Entry 4JMF (X-ray diffraction, 2.10 A resolution); this record covers chains A and B of the 3 polymer chains in the assembly.

== Chain A ==
Molecule: Exoenzyme T
Source organism: Pseudomonas aeruginosa
Reference sequence: Q9I788 (Q9I788_PSEAE); residues 28-77 here = UniProt positions 28-77
Amino-acid sequence (50 residues; numbered 28 to 77; the number before each row is that of its first residue):
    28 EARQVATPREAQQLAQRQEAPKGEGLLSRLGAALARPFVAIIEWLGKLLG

== Chain B ==
Molecule: Probable chaperone
Source organism: Pseudomonas aeruginosa
Reference sequence: G3XD93 (G3XD93_PSEAE); residues 1-116 here = UniProt positions 1-116
Amino-acid sequence (116 residues; row label = number of the first residue in the row):
     1 MNPLYRAAIHQLFLALDLPTPNDEESVLSLQVGPHLCHLAEHPTDHLLMF
    51 TRLEGQGDATANEQNLFSQDPCKPILGRDPESGERLLWNRQPLQLLDRAQ
   101 IHHQLEQLVAAAEELR

== Interface between chain A and chain B ==
Residue-residue contacts (48; chain A residue first):
  Leu41(A) - Phe67(B)
  Arg44(A) - Leu66(B)
  Arg44(A) - Phe67(B)  hydrogen bond (side chain-backbone)
  Arg44(A) - Gln69(B)
  Gln45(A) - Gln69(B)
  Glu46(A) - Ser68(B)
  Glu46(A) - Gln69(B)  hydrogen bond (backbone-side chain)
  Glu46(A) - Lys73(B)  salt bridge
  Lys49(A) - Pro74(B)
  Lys49(A) - Gln107(B)  hydrogen bond (backbone-side chain)
  Lys49(A) - Ala110(B)
  Lys49(A) - Ala111(B)
  Gly50(A) - Glu106(B)
  Gly50(A) - Ala110(B)
  Gly52(A) - Glu106(B)
  Leu53(A) - Glu106(B)  hydrogen bond (backbone-side chain)
  Leu53(A) - Val109(B)  hydrophobic
  Leu53(A) - Ala110(B)  hydrophobic
  Leu54(A) - Leu16(B)  hydrophobic
  Leu54(A) - Val32(B)  hydrophobic
  Leu54(A) - His102(B)
  Leu54(A) - Glu106(B)  hydrogen bond (backbone-side chain)
  Leu57(A) - Gly33(B)
  Leu57(A) - Val109(B)  hydrophobic
  Gly58(A) - Val32(B)
  Gly58(A) - Gly33(B)
  Ala59(A) - Leu18(B)
  Ala59(A) - Gln31(B)
  Ala59(A) - Val32(B)  hydrophobic
  Ala60(A) - Leu18(B)  hydrophobic
  Ala60(A) - Leu30(B)
  Ala60(A) - Gln31(B)  hydrogen bond (backbone-backbone)
  Leu61(A) - Ser29(B)
  Ala62(A) - Ser29(B)  hydrogen bond (backbone-backbone)
  Ala62(A) - Gln31(B)
  Ala62(A) - Leu36(B)  hydrophobic
  Pro64(A) - Ser29(B)
  Ile69(A) - Ser29(B)
  Trp71(A) - Asp79(B)
  Trp71(A) - Ser82(B)
  Trp71(A) - Glu84(B)
  Leu72(A) - His38(B)
  Leu72(A) - Phe50(B)  hydrophobic
  Leu75(A) - Leu86(B)  hydrophobic
  Leu76(A) - Val27(B)  hydrophobic
  Leu76(A) - Ala40(B)  hydrophobic
  Leu76(A) - His42(B)  hydrogen bond (backbone-side chain)
  Leu76(A) - Leu48(B)  hydrophobic
Other interface residues (no listed pair), chain A (23 interface residues in all): Glu51, Ile68
Other interface residues (no listed pair), chain B (37 interface residues in all): Phe13, Ser26, Leu28, His35, Glu81, Leu105, Glu113

== In short ==
Chain A and chain B form an interface of 23 and 37 residues respectively, with 8 hydrogen bonds and 1 salt
bridge. Polar pairs include Glu46(A)-Lys73(B), Arg44(A)-Phe67(B) and Glu46(A)-Gln69(B).
Here chain A is Exoenzyme T and chain B is Probable chaperone, both from Pseudomonas aeruginosa. Entry 4JMF
(Crystal structure of ExoT (residues 28 -77)- SpcS complex from Pseudomonas aeruginosa at 2.1 angstrom) was
determined by X-ray diffraction.
